6JQ0 - chains D and G of the 7 polymer chains in the assembly; structure by electron microscopy, 3.54 A resolution.

== Chain D ==
Molecule: Uncharacterized AAA domain-containing protein C31G5.19
Source organism: Schizosaccharomyces pombe 972h-
UniProtKB: O14114 (YEJJ_SCHPO); residue numbers follow UniProt; this construct covers 1-1190
Chain sequence (1198 residues; numbered -7 to 1190; the number before each row is that of its first residue; numbers below 1 keep their minus sign (Gly-7 is residue -7)):
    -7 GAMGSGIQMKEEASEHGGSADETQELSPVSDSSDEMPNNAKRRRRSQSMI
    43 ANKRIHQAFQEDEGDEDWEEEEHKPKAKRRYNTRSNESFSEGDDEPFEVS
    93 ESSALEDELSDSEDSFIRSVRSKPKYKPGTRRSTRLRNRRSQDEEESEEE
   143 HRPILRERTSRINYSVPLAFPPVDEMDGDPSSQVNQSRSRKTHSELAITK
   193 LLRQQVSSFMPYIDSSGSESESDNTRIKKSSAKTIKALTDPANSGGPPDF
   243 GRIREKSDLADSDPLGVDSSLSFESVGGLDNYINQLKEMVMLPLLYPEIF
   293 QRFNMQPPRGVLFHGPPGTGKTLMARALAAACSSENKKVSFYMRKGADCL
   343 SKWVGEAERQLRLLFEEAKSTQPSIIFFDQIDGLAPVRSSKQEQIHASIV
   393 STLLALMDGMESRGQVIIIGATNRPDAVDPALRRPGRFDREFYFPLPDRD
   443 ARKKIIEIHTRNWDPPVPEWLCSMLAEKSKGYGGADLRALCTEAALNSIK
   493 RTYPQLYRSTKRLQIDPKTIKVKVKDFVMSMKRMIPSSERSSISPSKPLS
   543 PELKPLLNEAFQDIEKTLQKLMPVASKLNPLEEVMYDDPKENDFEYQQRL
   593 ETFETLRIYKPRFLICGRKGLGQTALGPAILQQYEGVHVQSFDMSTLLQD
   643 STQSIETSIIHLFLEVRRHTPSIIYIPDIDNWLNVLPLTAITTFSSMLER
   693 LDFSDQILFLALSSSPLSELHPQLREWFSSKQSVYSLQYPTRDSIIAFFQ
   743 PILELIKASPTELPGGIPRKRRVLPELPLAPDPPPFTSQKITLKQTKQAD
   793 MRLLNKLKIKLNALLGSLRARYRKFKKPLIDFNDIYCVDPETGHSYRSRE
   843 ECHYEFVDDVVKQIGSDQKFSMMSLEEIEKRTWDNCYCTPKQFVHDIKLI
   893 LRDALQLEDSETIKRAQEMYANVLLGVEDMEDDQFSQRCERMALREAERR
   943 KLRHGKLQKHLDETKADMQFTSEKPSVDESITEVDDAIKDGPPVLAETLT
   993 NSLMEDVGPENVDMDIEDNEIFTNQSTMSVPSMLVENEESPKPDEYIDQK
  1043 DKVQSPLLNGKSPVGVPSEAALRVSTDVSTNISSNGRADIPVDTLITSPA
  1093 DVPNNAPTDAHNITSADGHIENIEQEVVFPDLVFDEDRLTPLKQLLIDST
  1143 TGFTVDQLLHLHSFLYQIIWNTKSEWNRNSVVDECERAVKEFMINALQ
Disordered / not traced: -7 to 262, 773-1130, 1187-1190
Sequence notes: expression tag (-7 to 0); engineered mutation Gln372 (Glu in O14114)
Curated features (UniProtKB/Swiss-Prot):
  - binding site (ATP): Pro309 to Thr314
Ligand contacts: ATP (adenosine-5'-triphosphate): Gly269, Pro308, Pro309, Gly310, Thr311, Gly312, Lys313, Thr314, Leu315, Arg318, Gln372, Asn415, Ile447, His451, Gly476, Ala477, Arg480
Reported in the primary citation:
  - binding site for unknown substrate (chain G): Trp345
  - mutagenesis - W345A, E385A: unchanged catalytic activity on ATP
  - mutagenesis - W345A, E385A: unchanged binding to histone

== Chain G ==
Molecule: unknown substrate
Source organism: Spodoptera frugiperda
Chain sequence (14 residues; numbered 333 to 346; the number before each row is that of its first residue; X marks 14 residues of unknown identity (built as UNK)):
   333 XXXXXXXXXXXXXX

== How chain D and chain G interact ==
Interface residues of chain D (facing chain G), 4 residues: Lys344, Trp345, Val346, Glu385

== In short ==
Chain D and chain G make no direct contact in this assembly. Bound to chain D: ATP. UniProt lists 6
ATP-binding residues on chain D. From the paper: a binding site for unknown substrate (chain G) at Trp345(D);
W345A and E385A of chain D leave catalytic activity on ATP unchanged.
Here chain D is Uncharacterized AAA domain-containing protein C31G5.19 (Schizosaccharomyces pombe 972h-) and
chain G is unknown substrate (Spodoptera frugiperda). Entry 6JQ0 (CryoEM structure of Abo1 Walker B (E372Q)
mutant hexamer - ATP complex) was determined by electron microscopy together with 6JPQ and 6JPU from the same
study.
